7PIR - chains p and 3 of the 54 polymer chains in the assembly; structure by electron microscopy, 12.10 A resolution (very low resolution: no residue pairs are listed; an interface is given only as per-side residue counts).

# Chain p
Name: 50S ribosomal protein L20
From: Mycoplasma pneumoniae M129
UniProt: P78023 (RL20_MYCPN); numbering as in UniProt (aligned over 1-127)
Chain sequence (127 residues; numbered 1 to 127; the number before each row is that of its first residue):
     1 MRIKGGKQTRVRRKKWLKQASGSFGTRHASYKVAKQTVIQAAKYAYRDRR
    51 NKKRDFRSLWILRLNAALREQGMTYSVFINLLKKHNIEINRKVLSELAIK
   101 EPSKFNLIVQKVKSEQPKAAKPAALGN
Not modelled in the structure: 115-127

# Chain 3
Molecule: 23S ribosomal RNA
From: Mycoplasma pneumoniae M129
Sequence (2907 nucleotides; numbered 1 to 2907; the number before each row is that of its first residue):
     1 UACAAUAAGUUACUAAGGGCUUAUGGUGGAUGCCUUGGCACUAAUAGGCG
    51 AUGAAGGACGUGUUAACCUGCGAUAAGCUUCGGGUAGGUGGUAAGAACCU
   101 CAGAUCCGGAGAUUUCCGAAUGGAGCAAUCCGGUAGUUGGAAACAGCUAU
   151 CAUUAAUUGAUGAAUAAAUAGUCAAUUAAAGCAAUACGUGGUGAAGUGAA
   201 ACAUCUCAGUAGCCACAGGAAAAGAAAACGAAUGUGAUUCCGUGUGUAGU
   251 GGCGAGCGAAAGCGGAACAGGCCAAACUUAUCAUUAGAUAGGGGUUGUAG
   301 GGCUUGCAAUGUGGACUUGAAAACGAUAGAAGAAGCUGUUGGAAAGCAGC
   351 GCGCAAAAGGGUGAUAGCCCCGUAUUUGAAAUUGUUUUCAUACCUAGCGA
   401 GAUCCCUGAGUAGCUCGGAAAACGUUAUUUUGAGUGAAUCUGCCCAGACC
   451 AUUGGGUAAGCCUAAAUACUAAUUAGUGACCGAUAGCGAAACAGUACCGU
   501 GAGGGAAAGGUGAAAAGAACCCAGAGAUGGGAGUGAAAUAGAUUCUGAAA
   551 CCAUAUGCCUACAACGUGUCAGAGCACAUUAAUGUGUGAUGGCGUGCGUU
   601 UUGAAGUAUGAGCCGGCGAGUUAUGAUAGCAAGCGUUAGUUAACCAGGAG
   651 AUGGGGAGCUGUAGCGAAAGCGAGUUUUAAAAGAGCGUUUGUUUGUUAUU
   701 AUAGACCCGAAACGGGUUGAGCUAGUCAUGAGCAGGUUGAAGGUUGAGUA
   751 ACAUCAACUGGAGGACCGAACCGACUCUCGUUGAAACGAUAGCGGAUGAC
   801 UUGUGAUUAGGGGUGAAAUUCCAAUCGAAAUCCGUGAUAGCUGGUUCUCG
   851 UCGAAAUAGCUUUAAGGCUAGCGUGAGAUCACAAAUAAGUGGAGGUAAAG
   901 CUACUGAAUGUAUGAUGGCGCCACCUAGGCGUACUGAAUACAAUUAAACU
   951 CUGAAUGCCAUUUAUUUUAUUCUCGCAGUCAGACAGUGGGGGAUAAGCUU
  1001 CAUUGUCAAGAGGGGAAGAGCCCAGAUCAUUAAAUAAGGUCCCCAAAAUA
  1051 UACUAAGUGGAAAAGGAUGUGAAAGUGCUAAAACAGCAAGGAUGUUGGCU
  1101 UAGAAGCAGCCAUCGUUUAAAGAGUGCGUAACAGCUCACUUGUCGAGUGU
  1151 UUUUGCGCCGAAGAUGUAACGGGGCUAAGUAUAUUACCGAAUUUAUGGAU
  1201 AAGAUUUAUAUCUUGUGGUAGACGAGCGUUGUAUUGGAGUUGAAGUCAAA
  1251 GCGUGAGCAUUGGUGGAUCCAAUACAAGUGAGAAUGCCGGCAUGAGUAAC
  1301 GCUUGGGAGUGAGAAUCUCCCAAACCGAUUGACUAAGGUUUCCUGGACCA
  1351 GGGUCGUCCUUCCAGGGUUAGUCUGGACCUAAGCUGAGGCUGAAAAGCGU
  1401 AGGCGAUGGACAACAGGUUAAUAUUCCUGUACUUACAGUUAGACUGAUGG
  1451 AGUGACAAAGAAGGUUUUCCACCCCCAUAAUUGGAUUUGGGGAUAAAUCA
  1501 UAAGGUGGUACAAUAGGCAAAUCCGUUGUGCAUAACAUUGAGUGAUGAUG
  1551 UCGAGUGAAUGAGUGAUCAAGUAGCGAAGGUGGUAUUAAUCAUGCUUUCA
  1601 AGAAAAGCUUCUAGGGUUAAUCUAGCUGUAACCAGUACCGAGAACGAACA
  1651 CACGUAGUCAAGGAGAGGAUCCUAAGGUUAGCGAGUGAACUAUAGCCAAG
  1701 GAACUCUGCAAAUUAACCCCGUAAGUUAGCGAGAAGGGGUGCUUAUGUAA
  1751 AAGUAAGCCGCAGUGAAGAACGAGGGGGGACUGUUUAACUAAAACACAAC
  1801 UCUAUGCCAAACCGUAAGGUGAUGUAUAUGGGGUGACACCUGCCCAGUGC
  1851 UGGAAGGUUAAAGAAGGAGGUUAGCGCAAGCGAAGCUUUUAACUGAAGCC
  1901 CCAGUGAACGGCGGCCGUAACUAUAACGGUCCUAAGGUAGCGAAAUUCCU
  1951 AGUCGGGUAAAUUCCGUCCCGCUUGAAUGGUGUAACCAUCUCUUGACUGU
  2001 CUCGGCUAUAGACUCGGUGAAAUCCAGGUACGGGUGAAGACACCCGUUAG
  2051 GCGCAACGGGACGGAAAGACCCCGUGAAGCUUUACUGUAGCUUAAUAUUG
  2101 AUCAGGACAUUAUCAUGUAGAGAAUAGGUAGGAGCAAUCGAUGCAAGUUC
  2151 GCUAGGACUUGUUGAUGCGAAAGGUGGAAUACUACCCUUGGUUGUGUGCU
  2201 GUUCUAAUUGGUAACUGUUAUCCAGUUUCAAGACAGUGUUAGGUGGGCAG
  2251 UUUGACUGGGGCGGUCGCCUCCUAAAAGGUAACGGAGGCGUACAAAGGUA
  2301 CCUUCAGUACGGUUGGAAAUCGUAUGUAGAGUGUAAUGGUGUAAGGGUGC
  2351 UUGACUGUGAGACAUACAGGUCGAACAGGUGAGAAAUCAGGUCAUAGUGA
  2401 UCCGGUGGUCCAGUAUGGAAUGGCCAUCGCUCAACGGAUAAAAGCUACUC
  2451 CGGGGAUAACAGGCUGAUACUGCCCAAGAGUUCAUAUCGACGGCAGUGUU
  2501 UGGCACCUCGAUGUCGACUCAUCUCAUCCUCGAGCUGAAGCAGGUUCGAA
  2551 GGGUUCGGCUGUUCGCCGAUUAAAGAGAUACGUGAGUUGGGUUCAAACCG
  2601 UCGUGAGACAGGUUGGUCCCUAUCUAUUGUGCCCGUAGGAAGAUUGAAGA
  2651 GUGUUGCUUCUAGUACGAGAGGACCGAAGCGAGGACACCUCUUAUGCUCC
  2701 AGUUGUAGCGCCAGCUGCACCGCUGGGUAGUAACGUGUCUAUUAGAUAAA
  2751 CGCUGAAAGCAUCUAAGUGUGAAACUAUCUCAAAGAUUAAUCUUCCCAUU
  2801 UCGCAAGAAAGUAAGAGCCGUCAAAGACGAUGACGUUGAUAGGUUACAGG
  2851 UGUAAGCAUAGUGAUAUGUUGAGCUGAGUAAUACUAAUUGCUCGAGGACU
  2901 UAUUGGA
Not modelled in the structure: 1-7, 923-927, 1560-1569, 2901-2907

# How chain p and chain 3 interact
At this resolution (12 A) residue pairs are not listed: 65 residues of chain p and 80 of chain 3 lie at the interface.

# Summary
Chain p and chain 3 form an interface of 65 and 80 residues respectively.
Here chain p is 50S ribosomal protein L20 and chain 3 is 23S ribosomal RNA, both from Mycoplasma pneumoniae
M129. Entry 7PIR (70S ribosome with A*- and P/E-site tRNAs in pseudouridimycin-treated Mycoplasma pneumoniae
cells) was determined by electron microscopy together with 7OOC, 7OOD, 7P6Z, 7PAH, 7PAI, 7PAJ and 23 further
entries from the same study.
